6R0X - chains E and F of the 6 polymer chains in the assembly; structure by X-ray diffraction, 3.13 A resolution.

== Chain E (and F) ==
Molecule: Megakaryocyte and platelet inhibitory receptor G6b
From: Homo sapiens
Notes: chain F of this document is another copy of the same molecule, construct and numbering; everything in this record applies to it too
UniProtKB: O95866 (G6B_HUMAN); residues 18-133 here = UniProt positions 18-133
Chain sequence (116 residues; each row starts with the number of its first residue):
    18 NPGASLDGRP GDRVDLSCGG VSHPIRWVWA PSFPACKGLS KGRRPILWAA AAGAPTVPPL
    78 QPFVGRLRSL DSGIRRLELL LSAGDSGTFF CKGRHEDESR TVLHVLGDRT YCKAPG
Unresolved in the structure: 18-19, 39-42, 84-90, 130-133 (chain F: 18, 39-42, 84-90, 128-133)
Construct notes: engineered mutation Asp32 (Asn in O95866), Ala67 (Ser in O95866), Ala68 (Ser in O95866), Ala69 (Ser in O95866), Ala71 (Thr in O95866)
Cystine bridges: Cys35-Cys108
Covalently attached groups: 2-acetamido-2-deoxy-alpha-D-galactopyranose (A2G) linked to Thr73
From the paper describing this entry:
  - contacts within the chain: Arg61-Pro62
  - post-translational modification sites: Thr73
  - conformationally variable residues (loop rearrangement): Ala66 to Val81
  - self-association interface (contacts with another copy of this molecule); pairs are residue here / residue on that copy: Ser57-Ala66 (hydrogen bond), Ser57-Ala68 (hydrogen bond), Lys58-Arg43 (hydrogen bond), Trp65-Pro62, Arg61, Pro62, Pro62, Trp65, Trp65
  - binding site for n,O6-disulfo-glucosamine: Lys58, Arg60, Lys109, His112
  - mutagenesis - K54D/K58D/R60E/R61E: decreased binding to heparin

== How chain E and chain F interact ==
Pairs across the interface - 10 pairs, chain E then chain F:
  Gly55(E) with Pro72(F)
  Leu56(E) with Ala68(F)
  Ser57(E) with Ala66(F), hydrogen bond (side chain-backbone); Ala68(F)
  Lys58(E) with Arg43(F), hydrogen bond (side chain-backbone)
  Arg60(E) with Trp65(F)
  Arg61(E) with Trp65(F)
  Pro62(E) with Pro62(F); Trp65(F)
  Trp65(E) with Leu77(F), hydrophobic
Interface residues without a listed pair, chain E (9 interface residues in all): Pro75
Interface residues without a listed pair, chain F (12 interface residues in all): Ala67, Gly70, Ala71, Val74, Pro76

== Overview ==
The interface between chain E and chain F involves 9 residues on one side and 12 on the other, with 2 hydrogen
bonds. Polar contacts include Ser57(E)-Ala66(F) and Lys58(E)-Arg43(F). From the paper: a binding site for
n,O6-disulfo-glucosamine at Lys58(E), Arg60(E) and Lys109(E) among others; K54D/K58D/R60E/R61E of chain E
reduce binding to heparin.
Chain E and chain F are both Megakaryocyte and platelet inhibitory receptor G6b (Homo sapiens); the structure,
The extracellular domain of G6b-B in complex with Fab fragment and DP12 heparin oligosaccharide, was
determined by X-ray diffraction.
